PDB entry 1WOO | X-ray diffraction, 2.40 A resolution | chain A

[Chain A]
Name: Aminomethyltransferase
From: Thermotoga maritima
Notes: EC 2.1.2.10
Reference sequence: Q9WY54 (GCST_THEMA); residue numbers follow UniProt; this construct covers 1-364
Sequence (364 residues; numbered 1 to 364; the number before each row is that of its first residue):
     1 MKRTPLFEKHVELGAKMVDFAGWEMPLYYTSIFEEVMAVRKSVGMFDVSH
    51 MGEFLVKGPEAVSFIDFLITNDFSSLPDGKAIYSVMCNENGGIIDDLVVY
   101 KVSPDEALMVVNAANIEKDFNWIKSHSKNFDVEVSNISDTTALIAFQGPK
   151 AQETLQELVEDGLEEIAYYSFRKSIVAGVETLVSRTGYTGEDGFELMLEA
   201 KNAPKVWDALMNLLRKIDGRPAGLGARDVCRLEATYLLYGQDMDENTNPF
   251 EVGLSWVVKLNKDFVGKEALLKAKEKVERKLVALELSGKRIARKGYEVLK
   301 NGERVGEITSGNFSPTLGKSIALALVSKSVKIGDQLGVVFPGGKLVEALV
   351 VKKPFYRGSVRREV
Disordered / not traced: 363-364
Residues lining bound ligands: (6S)-5,6,7,8-tetrahydrofolate (THG): M51, Y83, D96, L97, V98, Y100, V110, V111, N112, Y168, Y169, G187, Y188, E195, R227, Y236, L237, W256, R362

[In short]
Bound to chain A: (6S)-5,6,7,8-tetrahydrofolate.
Chain A is Aminomethyltransferase (Thermotoga maritima); the structure, Crystal structure of T-protein of the
Glycine Cleavage System, was determined by X-ray diffraction (same publication as 1WOR and 1WOS).
